6CVJ - chains A and D of the 4 polymer chains in the assembly; structure by electron microscopy, 3.20 A resolution.

[Chain A]
Protein: Tubulin alpha-1B chain
Organism: Sus scrofa
UniProt: Q2XVP4 (TBA1B_PIG); residues 1-451 here = UniProt positions 1-451
Chain sequence (451 residues; row label = number of the first residue in the row):
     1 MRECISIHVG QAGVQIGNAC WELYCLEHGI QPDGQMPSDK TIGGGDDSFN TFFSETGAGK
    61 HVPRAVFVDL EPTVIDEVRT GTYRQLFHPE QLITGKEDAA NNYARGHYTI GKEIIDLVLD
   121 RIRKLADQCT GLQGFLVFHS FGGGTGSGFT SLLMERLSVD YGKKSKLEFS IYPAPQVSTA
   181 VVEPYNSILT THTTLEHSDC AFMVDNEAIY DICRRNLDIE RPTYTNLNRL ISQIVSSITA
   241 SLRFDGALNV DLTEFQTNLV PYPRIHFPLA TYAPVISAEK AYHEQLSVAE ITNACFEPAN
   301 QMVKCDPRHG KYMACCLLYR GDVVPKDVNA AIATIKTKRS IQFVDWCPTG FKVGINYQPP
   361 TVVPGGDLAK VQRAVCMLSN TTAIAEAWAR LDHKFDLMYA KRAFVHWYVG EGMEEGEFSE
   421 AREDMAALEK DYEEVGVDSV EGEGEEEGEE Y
Disordered / not traced: 440-451
Metal / ion sites: Mg2+: Asp98 (together with GTP)
Small-molecule neighbours: GTP (guanosine-5'-triphosphate): Gly10, Gln11, Ala12, Gln15, Ile16, Asp98, Ala99, Ala100, Asn101, Ser140, Gly142, Gly143, Gly144, Thr145, Gly146, Ile171, Thr179, Glu183, Asn206, Tyr224, Leu227, Asn228, Ile231
Curated features (UniProtKB/Swiss-Prot):
  - motif: Met1 to Cys4 (MREC motif)
  - active site: Glu254
  - binding site (GTP): Gly10, Gln11, Ala12, Gln15, Glu71, Ala99, Ser140, Gly143, Gly144, Thr145, Gly146, Thr179, Glu183, Asn206, Tyr224, Asn228, Leu252
  - binding site (Mg(2+)): Glu71
  - site: Tyr451 (Involved in polymerization)
  - modified residue: Lys40 (N6,N6,N6-trimethyllysine), Ser48 (Phosphoserine), Ser232 (Phosphoserine), Tyr282 (3'-nitrotyrosine), Arg339 (Omega-N-methylarginine), Ser439 (Phosphoserine), Glu443 (5-glutamyl polyglutamate), Glu445 (5-glutamyl polyglutamate), Tyr451 (3'-nitrotyrosine)
  - cross-link (Glycyl lysine isopeptide (Lys-Gly)): Lys326 (interchain with G-Cter in ubiquitin), Lys370 (interchain with G-Cter in ubiquitin)

[Chain D]
Protein: Microtubule-associated protein tau
Organism: Homo sapiens
Chain sequence (206 residues; each row starts with the number of its first residue):
   197 YSSPGSPGTP GSRSRTPSLP TPPTREPKKV AVVRTPPKSP SSAKSRLQTA PVPMPDLKNV
   257 KSKIGSTENL KHQPGGGRLQ TAPVPMPDLK NVKSKIGSTE NLKHQPGGGR LQTAPVPMPD
   317 LKNVKSKIGS TENLKHQPGG GRLQTAPVPM PDLKNVKSKI GSTENLKHQP GGGNKKIETH
   377 KLTFRENAKA KTDHGAEIVY KSPVVS
Disordered / not traced: 197-255, 268-402
Reported in the primary citation:
  - post-translational modification sites: Ser262 (citing earlier work)

[Interface between chain A and chain D]
Pairs across the interface - 20 pairs, chain A then chain D:
  Tyr262(A) with Ile260(D), hydrophobic; Ser262(D)
  Arg264(A) with Lys259(D); Ile260(D)
  Ile265(A) with Ile260(D), hydrophobic
  Glu423(A) with Val256(D)
  Asp424(A) with Lys259(D), salt bridge
  Ala426(A) with Val256(D), hydrophobic
  Ala427(A) with Val256(D); Lys257(D); Lys259(D)
  Lys430(A) with Val256(D)
  Asp431(A) with Ser258(D); Lys259(D), hydrogen bond (side chain-backbone); Ile260(D), hydrogen bond (side chain-backbone)
  Glu434(A) with Ser258(D), hydrogen bond; Ser262(D), hydrogen bond; Thr263(D), hydrogen bond
  Val435(A) with Ile260(D), hydrophobic
  Ser439(A) with Leu266(D)
Also at the interface, not in a pair above, chain D (9 interface residues in all): Gly261
From the paper, about this interface:
  - residue pairs: Tyr262(A)-Ile260(D) (hydrophobic contact), Ile265(A)-Ile260(D) (hydrophobic contact), Asp424(A)-Lys259(D), Glu434(A)-Ser262(D) (hydrogen bond), Val435(A)-Ile260(D) (hydrophobic contact), Ser258(D)-Glu434(A) (hydrogen bond), Thr263(D)-Glu434(A) (hydrogen bond)

[Summary]
Chain A and chain D form an interface of 12 and 9 residues respectively; the contacts include 5 hydrogen bonds
and 1 salt bridge. Polar contacts include Asp424(A)-Lys259(D), Asp431(A)-Lys259(D) and Asp431(A)-Ile260(D).
The authors report hydrophobic contacts between Tyr262(A) and Ile260(D), Ile265(A) and Ile260(D) and Val435(A)
and Ile260(D); a contact between Asp424(A) and Lys259(D); hydrogen bonds between Glu434(A) and Ser262(D),
Ser258(D) and Glu434(A) and Thr263(D) and Glu434(A). The paper reports a modification site at Ser262(D).
Chain A is Tubulin alpha-1B chain (Sus scrofa) and chain D is Microtubule-associated protein tau (Homo
sapiens); the structure, Model of synthetic tau (four tandem repeats of first repeat sequence) bound to the
microtubule, was determined by electron microscopy, deposited together with 6CVN.
